PDB entry 7S5Y | electron microscopy, 3.90 A resolution | chains B and E of the 5 polymer chains in the assembly

== Chain B ==
Name: ATP-sensitive inward rectifier potassium channel 11
Organism: Homo sapiens
UniProtKB: B2RC52 (B2RC52_HUMAN); residue numbers follow UniProt; this construct covers 1-390
Amino-acid sequence (390 residues; numbered 1 to 390; the number before each row is that of its first residue):
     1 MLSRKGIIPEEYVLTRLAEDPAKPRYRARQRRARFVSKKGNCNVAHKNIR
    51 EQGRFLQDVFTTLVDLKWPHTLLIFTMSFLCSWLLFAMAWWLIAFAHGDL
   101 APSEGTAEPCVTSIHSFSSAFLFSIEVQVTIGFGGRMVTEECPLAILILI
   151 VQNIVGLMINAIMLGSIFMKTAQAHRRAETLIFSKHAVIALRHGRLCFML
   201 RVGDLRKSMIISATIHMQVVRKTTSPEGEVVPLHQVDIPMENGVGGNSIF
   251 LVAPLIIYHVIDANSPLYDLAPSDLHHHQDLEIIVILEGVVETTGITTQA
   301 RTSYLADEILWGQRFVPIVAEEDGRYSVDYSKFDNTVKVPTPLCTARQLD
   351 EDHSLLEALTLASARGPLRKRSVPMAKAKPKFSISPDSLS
Not modelled in the structure: 1-31, 353-390
Construct notes: engineered mutation Ser166 (Cys in B2RC52), Asp334 (Gly in B2RC52)

== Chain E ==
Name: ATP-binding cassette sub-family C member 8
Organism: Homo sapiens
UniProtKB: Q09428 (ABCC8_HUMAN); residues 3-1582 here correspond to UniProt positions 2-1581 (UniProt number = residue number - 1)
Amino-acid sequence (1582 residues; each row starts with the number of its first residue):
     1 MGPLAFCGSENHSAAYRVDQGVLNNGCFVDALNVVPHVFLLFITFPILFI
    51 GWGSQSSKVHIHHSTWLHFPGHNLRWILTFMLLFVLVCEIAEGILSDGVT
   101 ESHHLHLYMPAGMAFMAAVTSVVYYHNIETSNFPKLLIALLVYWTLAFIT
   151 KTIKFVKFLDHAIGFSQLRFCLTGLLVILYGMLLLVEVNVIRVRRYIFFK
   201 TPREVKPPEDLQDLGVRFLQPFVNLLSKGTYWWMNAFIKTAHKKPIDLRA
   251 IGKLPIAMRALTNYQRLCEAFDAQVRKDIQGTQGARAIWQALSHAFGRRL
   301 VLSSTFRILADLLGFAGPLCIFGIVDHLGKENDVFQPKTQFLGVYFVSSQ
   351 EFLANAYVLAVLLFLALLLQRTFLQASYYVAIETGINLRGAIQTKIYNKI
   401 MHLSTSNLSMGEMTAGQICNLVAIDTNQLMWFFFLCPNLWAMPVQIIVGV
   451 ILLYYILGVSALIGAAVIILLAPVQYFVATKLSQAQRSTLEYSNERLKQT
   501 NEMLRGIKLLKLYAWENIFRTRVETTRRKEMTSLRAFAIYTSISIFMNTA
   551 IPIAAVLITFVGHVSFFKEADFSPSVAFASLSLFHILVTPLFLLSSVVRS
   601 TVKALVSVQKLSEFLSSAEIREEQCAPHEPTPQGPASKYQAVPLRVVNRK
   651 RPAREDCRGLTGPLQSLVPSADGDADNCCVQIMGGYFTWTPDGIPTLSNI
   701 TIRIPRGQLTMIVGQVGCGKSSLLLAALGEMQKVSGAVFWSSLPDSEIGE
   751 DPSPERETATDLDIRKRGPVAYASQKPWLLNATVEENIIFESPFNKQRYK
   801 MVIEACSLQPDIDILPHGDQTQIGERGINLSGGQRQRISVARALYQHANV
   851 VFLDDPFSALDIHLSDHLMQAGILELLRDDKRTVVLVTHKLQYLPHADWI
   901 IAMKDGTIQREGTLKDFQRSECQLFEHWKTLMNRQDQELEKETVTERKAT
   951 EPPQGLSRAMSSRDGLLQDEEEEEEEAAESEEDDNLSSMLHQRAEIPWRA
  1001 CAKYLSSAGILLLSLLVFSQLLKHMVLVAIDYWLAKWTDSALTLTPAARN
  1051 CSLSQECTLDQTVYAMVFTVLCSLGIVLCLVTSVTVEWTGLKVAKRLHRS
  1101 LLNRIILAPMRFFETTPLGSILNRFSSDCNTIDQHIPSTLECLSRSTLLC
  1151 VSALAVISYVTPVFLVALLPLAIVCYFIQKYFRVASRDLQQLDDTTQLPL
  1201 LSHFAETVEGLTTIRAFRYEARFQQKLLEYTDSNNIASLFLTAANRWLEV
  1251 RMEYIGACVVLIAAVTSISNSLHRELSAGLVGLGLTYALMVSNYLNWMVR
  1301 NLADMELQLGAVKRIHGLLKTEAESYEGLLAPSLIPKNWPDQGKIQIQNL
  1351 SVRYDSSLKPVLKHVNALIAPGQKIGICGRTGSGKSSFSLAFFRMVDTFE
  1401 GHIIIDGIDIAKLPLHTLRSRLSIILQDPVLFSGTIRFNLDPERKCSDST
  1451 LWEALEIAQLKLVVKALPGGLDAIITEGGENFSQGQRQLFCLARAFVRKT
  1501 SIFIMDEATASIDMATENILQKVVMTAFADRTVVTIAHRVHTILSADLVI
  1551 VLKRGAILEFDKPEKLLSRKDSVFASFVRADK
Not modelled in the structure: 1-2, 198-208, 275-283, 331-341, 623-675, 743-765, 944-996, 1042-1059
Construct notes: expression tag (1-2)
Swiss-Prot annotation at these positions:
  - binding site (ATP): Trp689, Gly717, Ser721, Ser722, Ser1483
  - binding site (Mg(2+)): Ser721, Gln775
  - binding site (ADP): Thr1381, Gly1382, Gly1384, Lys1385, Ser1386, Ser1387
  - glycosylation (N-linked (GlcNAc...) asparagine): Asn11, Asn1050
Cystine bridges: Cys7-Cys27
Metal / ion sites: Mg2+ site 1: Gln775 (together with ATP); Mg2+ site 2: Ser1386 (together with ADP)
Small-molecule neighbours:
  - ADP (adenosine-5'-diphosphate): Arg1111, Glu1114, Tyr1354, Leu1358, Val1361, Arg1380, Thr1381, Gly1382, Ser1383, Gly1384, Lys1385, Ser1386, Ser1387
  - ATP (adenosine-5'-triphosphate): Ser409, Met410, Trp689, Thr696, Gln715, Val716, Gly717, Cys718, Gly719, Lys720, Ser721, Ser722, Gln775, His889, Glu1480, Asn1481, Phe1482, Ser1483, Gln1484, Gly1485, Gln1486

== Chain B / chain E interface ==
Pairs across the interface (38; chain B residue first):
  Ala45(B) - Val59(E)
  His46(B) - His60(E)
  Lys47(B) - His60(E)
  Asn48(B) - His60(E)  hydrogen bond (backbone-backbone)
  Asn48(B) - His62(E)  hydrogen bond (backbone-side chain)
  Ile49(B) - His60(E)  hydrogen bond (backbone-backbone)
  Ile49(B) - Ile61(E)
  Ile49(B) - His62(E)  hydrogen bond (backbone-side chain)
  Arg50(B) - His62(E)  hydrogen bond
  Arg50(B) - Thr65(E)  hydrogen bond
  Gln52(B) - Trp52(E)  hydrogen bond
  Gln52(B) - Gln55(E)
  Gln52(B) - Ile61(E)
  Gly53(B) - Phe133(E)
  Phe55(B) - Gln55(E)
  Val59(B) - Ile50(E)  hydrophobic
  Thr62(B) - Ile50(E)
  Leu66(B) - Ser54(E)
  His70(B) - Phe49(E)
  His70(B) - Ser54(E)
  Leu73(B) - Phe49(E)  hydrophobic
  Cys81(B) - Phe42(E)
  Leu84(B) - Phe42(E)  hydrophobic
  Leu85(B) - Phe42(E)  hydrophobic
  Met88(B) - Val38(E)  hydrophobic
  Trp91(B) - Phe6(E)  hydrophobic
  Leu92(B) - Ala31(E)
  Phe95(B) - Tyr16(E)  hydrophobic
  Phe95(B) - Val18(E)
  Phe95(B) - Cys27(E)  hydrophobic
  Phe95(B) - Phe28(E)  hydrophobic
  Leu100(B) - Tyr16(E)
  Ala101(B) - Tyr16(E)
  Ala101(B) - Arg17(E)
  Pro102(B) - His12(E)
  Ser103(B) - Ser13(E)  hydrogen bond (side chain-backbone)
  Ser103(B) - Arg17(E)
  Phe117(B) - Phe6(E)  hydrophobic
Also at the interface, not in a pair above, chain B (32 interface residues in all): Glu51, Leu56, Lys67, Ile74, Ala96, Gly98
Also at the interface, not in a pair above, chain E (30 interface residues in all): Ala15, Val22, Asn25, Leu32, Gly51, Ser56, Ser131, Leu136

== In short ==
32 residues of chain B face 30 of chain E across their interface, with 8 hydrogen bonds. Among the polar pairs
are Asn48(B)-His62(E), Ile49(B)-His62(E) and Arg50(B)-His62(E). Ligands of chain E: ADP and ATP.
Here chain B is ATP-sensitive inward rectifier potassium channel 11 and chain E is ATP-binding cassette
sub-family C member 8, both from Homo sapiens. Entry 7S5Y (Human KATP channel in open conformation, focused on
Kir and one SUR, position 2) was determined by electron microscopy, deposited together with 7S5X, 7S5Z, 7S60
and 7S61.
